Entry 1CCP (X-ray diffraction, 2.20 A resolution); this record covers chain A.

# Chain A
Name: Yeast cytochrome C peroxidase
Source organism: Saccharomyces cerevisiae
Notes: EC 1.11.1.5
UniProtKB: P00431 (CCPR_YEAST); residues 1-294 here correspond to UniProt positions 68-361 (UniProt number = residue number + 67)
Sequence (296 residues; numbered -1 to 294; the number before each row is that of its first residue; numbers below 1 keep their minus sign (Met-1 is residue -1)):
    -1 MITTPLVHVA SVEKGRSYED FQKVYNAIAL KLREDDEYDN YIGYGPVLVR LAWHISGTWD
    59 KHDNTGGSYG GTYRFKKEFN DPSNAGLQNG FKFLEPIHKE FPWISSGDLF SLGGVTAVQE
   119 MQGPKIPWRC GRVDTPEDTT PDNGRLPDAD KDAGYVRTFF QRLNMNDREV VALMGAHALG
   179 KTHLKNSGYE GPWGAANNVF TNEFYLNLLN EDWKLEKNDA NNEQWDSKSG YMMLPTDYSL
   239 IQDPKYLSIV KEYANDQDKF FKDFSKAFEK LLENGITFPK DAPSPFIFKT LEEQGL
Unresolved in the structure: -1 to 1
Differences from the reference sequence: variant Ile53 (Thr120 in P00431), Gly152 (Asp219 in P00431)
UniProt features mapped onto this chain:
  - active site: His52 (Proton acceptor), Trp191 (Tryptophan radical intermediate)
  - binding site (heme b): His175
  - site: Arg48 (Transition state stabilizer)
  - modified residue: Tyr153 (Phosphotyrosine)
Metal / ion sites: heme Fe near His175 (its only coordinating residue here)
Residues lining bound ligands: heme (HEM): Asp37, Pro44, Val45, Val47, Arg48, Trp51, Pro145, Asp146, Ala147, Phe158, Leu171, Met172, Ala174, His175, Leu177, Gly178, Lys179, Thr180, His181, Asn184, Ser185, Tyr187, Trp191, Leu232, Thr234, Phe262, Phe266

# In short
Ligands of chain A: heme. From UniProt: active-site residues His52 and Trp191 and heme b-binding residue
His175.
Chain A is Yeast cytochrome C peroxidase (Saccharomyces cerevisiae); the structure, X-ray structures of
recombinant yeast cytochrome C peroxidase and three heme-cleft mutants prepared by site-directed mutagenesis,
was determined by X-ray diffraction together with 2CCP, 3CCP and 4CCP from the same study.
